PDB entry 6PB6 | electron microscopy, 4.29 A resolution (low resolution: residue-level contacts below are approximate; hydrogen-bond / salt-bridge calls are withheld) | chains F and 2 of the 10 polymer chains in the assembly

Chain F:
Protein: RNA polymerase sigma factor RpoD
Source organism: Escherichia coli
UniProt: P00579 (RPOD_ECOLI); numbering as in UniProt (aligned over 1-613)
Sequence (628 residues; row label = number of the first residue in the row; numbers below 1 keep their minus sign (Met-14 is residue -14)):
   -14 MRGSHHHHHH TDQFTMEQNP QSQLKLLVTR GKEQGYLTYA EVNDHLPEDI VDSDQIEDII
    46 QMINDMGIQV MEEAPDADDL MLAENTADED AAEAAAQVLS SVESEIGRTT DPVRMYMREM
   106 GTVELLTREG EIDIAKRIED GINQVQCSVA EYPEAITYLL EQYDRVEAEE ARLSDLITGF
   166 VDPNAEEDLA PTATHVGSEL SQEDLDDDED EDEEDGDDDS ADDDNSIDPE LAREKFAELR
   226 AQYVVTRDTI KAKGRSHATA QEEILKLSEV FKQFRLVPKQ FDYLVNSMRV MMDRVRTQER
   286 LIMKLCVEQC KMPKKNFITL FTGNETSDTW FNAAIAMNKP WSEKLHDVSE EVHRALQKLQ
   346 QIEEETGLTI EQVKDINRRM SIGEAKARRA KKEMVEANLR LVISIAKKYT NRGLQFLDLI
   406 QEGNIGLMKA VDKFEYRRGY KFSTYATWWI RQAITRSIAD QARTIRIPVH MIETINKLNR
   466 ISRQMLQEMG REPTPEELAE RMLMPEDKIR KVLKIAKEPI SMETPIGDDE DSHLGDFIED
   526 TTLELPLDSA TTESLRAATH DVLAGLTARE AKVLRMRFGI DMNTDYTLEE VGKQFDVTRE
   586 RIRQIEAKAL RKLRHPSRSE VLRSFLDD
Not modelled in the structure: -14 to 92, 172-209
Construct notes: initiating methionine (-14); expression tag (-13 to 0)
Curated features (UniProtKB/Swiss-Prot):
  - DNA-binding region: Leu573 to Ala592 (H-T-H motif)
  - region: Arg584 to Arg599 (Interaction with anti-sigma factors)
  - motif: Asp403 to Gln406 (Interaction with polymerase core subunit RpoC)
  - site: Arg562 (Interaction with anti-sigma factors)
  - mutagenesis: Ala553 (A553D: Disrupts the interaction with Escherichia phage lambda antitermination protein Q), Arg596 (R596D/E: 2-fold reduction in activation of class II Crp-dependent promoters)

Chain 2:
Molecule: Synthetic template strand DNA
Sequence (78 nucleotides; each row starts with the number of its first residue):
     1 CGCCGCGTCA GACTCGTAGG ATTATAGCAT AAAAAAGATG CGAAAAATGT GATCTAGATC
    61 ACATTTTAGG CAAAAAAG

Interface between chain F and chain 2:
Residue-residue contacts - 28 pairs, chain F then chain 2:
  Tyr394(F) with DT25(2)
  Asn396(F) with DT23(2); DA24(2)
  Arg397(F) with DT23(2); DA24(2)
  Gly398(F) with DA24(2)
  Arg436(F) with DA26(2)
  Gln437(F) with DA26(2); DG27(2)
  Thr440(F) with DA26(2)
  Asn461(F) with DT25(2)
  Arg465(F) with DA26(2); DG27(2)
  Arg468(F) with DT25(2)
  Pro510(F) with DG20(2)
  Ile511(F) with DG19(2); DG20(2)
  Asp513(F) with DA18(2); DG19(2); DG20(2)
  Asp516(F) with DG16(2)
  Leu573(F) with DA45(2)
  Glu574(F) with DA45(2)
  Arg584(F) with DA45(2); DA46(2)
  Glu585(F) with DA46(2)
  Arg588(F) with DA46(2); DA47(2)
Interface residues without a listed pair, chain F (21 interface residues in all): Arg93, Trp433
Interface residues without a listed pair, chain 2 (13 interface residues in all): DG7

In short:
21 residues of chain F face 13 of chain 2 across their interface. UniProt lists 2 mutagenesis sites on chain
F.
Here chain F is RNA polymerase sigma factor RpoD (Escherichia coli) and chain 2 is Synthetic template strand
DNA. Entry 6PB6 (The E. coli class-II CAP-dependent transcription activation complex at the state 2) was
determined by electron microscopy (same publication as 6PB4 and 6PB5).
